PDB entry 5BPI | X-ray diffraction, 3.20 A resolution | chains B and F of the 6 polymer chains in the assembly

Chain B:
Protein: TrmBL2
From: Pyrococcus furiosus
Reference sequence: Q8U3H1 (TMBL2_PYRFU); numbering as in UniProt (aligned over 2-264)
Sequence (263 residues; row label = number of the first residue in the row):
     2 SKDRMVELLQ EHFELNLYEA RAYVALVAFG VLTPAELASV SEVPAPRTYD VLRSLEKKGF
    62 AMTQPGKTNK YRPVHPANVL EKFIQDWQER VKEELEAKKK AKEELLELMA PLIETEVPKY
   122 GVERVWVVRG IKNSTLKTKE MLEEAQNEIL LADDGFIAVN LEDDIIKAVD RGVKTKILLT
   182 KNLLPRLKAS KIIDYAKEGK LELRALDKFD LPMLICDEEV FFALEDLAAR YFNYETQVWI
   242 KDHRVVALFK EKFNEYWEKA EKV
Swiss-Prot annotation at these positions:
  - DNA-binding region: Leu33 to Arg54 (H-T-H motif)

Chain F:
Molecule: 21-nt DNA strand
Sequence (21 nucleotides; numbered 1 to 21; the number before each row is that of its first residue):
     1 TATATCACTA TCGATGATAT A

How chain B and chain F interact:
Pairs across the interface (11):
  Gln11(B) - DG16(F)  hydrogen bond to the phosphate
  Asn17(B) - DG16(F)  phosphate contact
  Leu18(B) - DG16(F)  hydrogen bond to the phosphate
  Tyr19(B) - DG16(F)  sugar contact
  Tyr19(B) - DA17(F)  hydrogen bond to the phosphate
  Pro45(B) - DT18(F)  base contact
  Pro47(B) - DT18(F)  base contact
  Pro47(B) - DA19(F)  base contact
  Arg48(B) - DG16(F)  base contact
  Arg48(B) - DA17(F)  base contact
  Arg48(B) - DT18(F)  base contact

In short:
7 residues of chain B face 4 of chain F across their interface; the contacts include 3 hydrogen bonds. Among
the polar pairs are Gln11(B)-DG16(F), Leu18(B)-DG16(F) and Tyr19(B)-DA17(F).
Here chain B is TrmBL2 (Pyrococcus furiosus) and chain F is a 21-nt DNA strand. Entry 5BPI (Structure of
TrmBL2, an archaeal chromatin protein, shows a novel mode of DNA binding) was determined by X-ray diffraction
together with 5BOX, 5BPD and 5BQT from the same study.
